Entry 8OUE (electron microscopy, 2.70 A resolution); this record covers chains G and K of the 10 polymer chains in the assembly.

# Chain G
Name: H/ACA ribonucleoprotein complex subunit DKC1
From: Homo sapiens
Notes: EC 5.4.99.-
UniProt: O60832 (DKC1_HUMAN); residue numbers follow UniProt; this construct covers 1-514
Chain sequence (514 residues; row label = number of the first residue in the row):
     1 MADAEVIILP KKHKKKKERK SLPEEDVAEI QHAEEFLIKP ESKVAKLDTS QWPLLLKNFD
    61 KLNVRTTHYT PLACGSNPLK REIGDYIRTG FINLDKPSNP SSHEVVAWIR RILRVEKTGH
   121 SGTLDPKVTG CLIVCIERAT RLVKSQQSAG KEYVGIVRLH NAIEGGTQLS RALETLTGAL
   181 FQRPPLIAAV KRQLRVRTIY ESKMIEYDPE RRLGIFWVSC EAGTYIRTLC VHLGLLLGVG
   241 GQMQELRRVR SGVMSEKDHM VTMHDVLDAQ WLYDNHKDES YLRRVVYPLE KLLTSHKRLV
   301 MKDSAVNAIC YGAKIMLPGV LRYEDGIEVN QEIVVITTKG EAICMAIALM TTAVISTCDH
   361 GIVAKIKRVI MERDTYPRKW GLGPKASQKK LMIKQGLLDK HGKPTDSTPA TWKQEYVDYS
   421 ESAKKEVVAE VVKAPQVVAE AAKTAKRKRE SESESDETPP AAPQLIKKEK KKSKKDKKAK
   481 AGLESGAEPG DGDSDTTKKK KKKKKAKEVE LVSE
Disordered / not traced: 1-42, 396-514
UniProt features mapped onto this chain:
  - region: Ala2 to Ser21 (Nucleolar localization)
  - active site: Asp125 (Nucleophile)
  - modified residue: Ala2 (N-acetylalanine), Ser21 (Phosphoserine), Ser387 (Phosphoserine), Ser451 (Phosphoserine), Ser453 (Phosphoserine), Ser455 (Phosphoserine), Thr458 (Phosphothreonine), Ser485 (Phosphoserine), Ser494 (Phosphoserine), Ser513 (Phosphoserine)
  - cross-link (Glycyl lysine isopeptide (Lys-Gly)): Lys20 (interchain with G-Cter in SUMO2), Lys39 (interchain with G-Cter in SUMO2), Lys43 (interchain with G-Cter in SUMO2), Lys191 (interchain with G-Cter in SUMO2), Lys394 (interchain with G-Cter in SUMO2), Lys413 (interchain with G-Cter in SUMO1), Lys424 (interchain with G-Cter in SUMO2), Lys433 (interchain with G-Cter in SUMO2), Lys467 (interchain with G-Cter in SUMO2)
What the authors report for this chain:
  - self-association interface (contacts with another copy of this molecule); pairs are residue here / residue on that copy: Lys43-Asp26 (salt bridge), Val44, Leu47, Trp52
  - binding site for Human telomerase RNA: Ser42, His68
  - disease-associated variants - Q31E, Q31K, H68Q, H68R, H68Y (citing earlier work)
  - catalytic residues: Asp125 (citing earlier work)
  - disease-associated variants - F36V (proposed by the authors, not directly observed)
  - mutagenesis - T66A/T67A/H68A, H68A: decreased binding to Human telomerase RNA

# Chain K
Name: Telomerase Cajal body protein 1
From: Homo sapiens
UniProt: Q9BUR4 (TCAB1_HUMAN); numbering as in UniProt (aligned over 1-548)
Chain sequence (548 residues; numbered 1 to 548; the number before each row is that of its first residue):
     1 MKTLETQPLA PDCCPSDQDP APAHPSPHAS PMNKNADSEL MPPPPERGDP PRLSPDPVAG
    61 SAVSQELREG DPVSLSTPLE TEFGSPSELS PRIEEQELSE NTSLPAEEAN GSLSEEEANG
   121 PELGSGKAME DTSGEPAAED EGDTAWNYSF SQLPRFLSGS WSEFSTQPEN FLKGCKWAPD
   181 GSCILTNSAD NILRIYNLPP ELYHEGEQVE YAEMVPVLRM VEGDTIYDYC WYSLMSSAQP
   241 DTSYVASSSR ENPIHIWDAF TGELRASFRA YNHLDELTAA HSLCFSPDGS QLFCGFNRTV
   301 RVFSTARPGR DCEVRATFAK KQGQSGIISC IAFSPAQPLY ACGSYGRSLG LYAWDDGSPL
   361 ALLGGHQGGI THLCFHPDGN RFFSGARKDA ELLCWDLRQS GYPLWSLGRE VTTNQRIYFD
   421 LDPTGQFLVS GSTSGAVSVW DTDGPGNDGK PEPVLSFLPQ KDCTNGVSLH PSLPLLATAS
   481 GQRVFPEPTE SGDEGEELGL PLLSTRHVHL ECRLQLWWCG GAPDSSIPDD HQGEKGQGGT
   541 EGGVGELI
Disordered / not traced: 1-145, 205-208, 444-448, 490-509, 523-548
UniProt features mapped onto this chain:
  - modified residue: Ser26 (Phosphoserine), Ser30 (Phosphoserine), Ser54 (Phosphoserine), Ser64 (Phosphoserine), Ser85 (Phosphoserine), Ser90 (Phosphoserine), Ser112 (Phosphoserine), Ser114 (Phosphoserine), Thr489 (Phosphothreonine), Ser491 (Phosphoserine)
What the authors report for this chain:
  - binding site for Human telomerase RNA: Lys321

# Interface between chain G and chain K
Residue-residue contacts - 19 pairs, chain G then chain K:
  Arg158(G) with Asp224(K), salt bridge; Glu251(K), salt bridge
  Leu159(G) with Asn252(K)
  His160(G) with Asn252(K); Pro253(K); His255(K), hydrogen bond (backbone-side chain); Leu277(K)
  Asn161(G) with Leu264(K)
  Glu210(G) with Gly223(K)
  Arg211(G) with Gly223(K)
  Arg212(G) with Val221(K), hydrogen bond (side chain-backbone); Glu222(K); Gly223(K)
  Arg227(G) with Leu274(K), hydrogen bond (side chain-backbone); Asp275(K), hydrogen bond (side chain-backbone); Glu276(K), salt bridge
  Gln242(G) with Tyr271(K); Leu277(K)
  Gln244(G) with Glu251(K), hydrogen bond
Other interface residues (no listed pair), chain G (11 interface residues in all): Lys127
Other interface residues (no listed pair), chain K (16 interface residues in all): Arg250, Trp257

# Overview
11 residues of chain G face 16 of chain K across their interface, with 5 hydrogen bonds and 3 salt bridges.
Polar pairs include Arg158(G)-Asp224(K), Arg158(G)-Glu251(K) and Arg227(G)-Glu276(K). From UniProt:
active-site residue Asp125(G) on chain G. From the paper: the catalytic residue Asp125(G); T66A/T67A/H68A and
H68A of chain G reduce binding to Human telomerase RNA.
Here chain G is H/ACA ribonucleoprotein complex subunit DKC1 and chain K is Telomerase Cajal body protein 1,
both from Homo sapiens. Entry 8OUE (The H/ACA RNP lobe of human telomerase with the dyskerin thumb loop in a
semi-closed conformation) was determined by electron microscopy (same publication as 8OUF).
